PDB entry 4J2E | X-ray diffraction, 2.02 A resolution | chains A and P of the 3 polymer chains in the assembly

[Chain A]
Molecule: DNA polymerase
Source organism: Enterobacteria phage RB69
Notes: EC 2.7.7.7; fragment: RB69 DNA polymerase
Reference sequence: Q38087 (DPOL_BPR69); numbering as in UniProt (aligned over 1-901)
Amino-acid sequence (901 residues; numbered 1 to 901; the number before each row is that of its first residue):
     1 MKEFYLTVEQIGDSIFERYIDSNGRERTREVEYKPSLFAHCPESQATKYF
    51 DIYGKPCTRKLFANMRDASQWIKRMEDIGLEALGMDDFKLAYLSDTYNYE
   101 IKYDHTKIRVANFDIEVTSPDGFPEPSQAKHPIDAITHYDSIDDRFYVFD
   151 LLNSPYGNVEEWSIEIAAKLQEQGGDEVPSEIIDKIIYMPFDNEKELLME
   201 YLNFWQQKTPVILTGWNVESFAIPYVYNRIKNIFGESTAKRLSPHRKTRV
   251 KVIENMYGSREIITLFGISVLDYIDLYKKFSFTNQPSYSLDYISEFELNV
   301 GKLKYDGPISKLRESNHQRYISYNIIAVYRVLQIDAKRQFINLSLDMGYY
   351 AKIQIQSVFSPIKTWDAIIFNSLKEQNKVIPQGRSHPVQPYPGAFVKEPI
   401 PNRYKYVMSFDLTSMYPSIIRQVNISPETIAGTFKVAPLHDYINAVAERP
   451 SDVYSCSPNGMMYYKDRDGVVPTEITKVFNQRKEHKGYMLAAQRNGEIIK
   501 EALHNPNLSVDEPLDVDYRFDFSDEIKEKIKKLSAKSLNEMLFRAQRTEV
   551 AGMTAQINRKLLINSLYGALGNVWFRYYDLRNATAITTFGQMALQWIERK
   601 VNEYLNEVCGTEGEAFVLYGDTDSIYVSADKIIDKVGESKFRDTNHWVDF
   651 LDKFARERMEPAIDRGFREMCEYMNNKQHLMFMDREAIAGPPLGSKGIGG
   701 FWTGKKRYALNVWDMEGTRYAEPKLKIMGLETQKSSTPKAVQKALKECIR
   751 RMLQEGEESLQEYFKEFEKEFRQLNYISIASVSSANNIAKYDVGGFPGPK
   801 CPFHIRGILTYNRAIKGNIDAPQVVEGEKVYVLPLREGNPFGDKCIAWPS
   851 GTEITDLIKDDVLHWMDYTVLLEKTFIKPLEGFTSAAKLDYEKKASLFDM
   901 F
Construct notes: engineered mutation Ala-222 (Asp in Q38087), Ala-327 (Asp in Q38087), Met-415 (Leu in Q38087)
Ion coordination: Ca2+ site 1 near Glu-116 (its only coordinating residue here); Ca2+ site 2: Asp-411, Leu-412, Asp-623 (together with ATP); Ca2+ site 3: Asp-411, Asp-623 (together with ATP); Ca2+ site 4: Asn-505, Asn-507, Lys-531; Ca2+ site 5 near Glu-716 (its only coordinating residue here)
Small-molecule neighbours: ATP (adenosine-5'-triphosphate): Asp-411, Leu-412, Thr-413, Ser-414, Met-415, Tyr-416, Pro-417, Arg-482, Lys-486, Lys-560, Leu-561, Asn-564, Tyr-567, Thr-622, Asp-623
Swiss-Prot annotation at these positions:
  - region: Thr-248 to Thr-264 (Beta hairpin), Lys-705 to Tyr-708 (Binding of DNA in B-conformation), Leu-897 to Phe-901 (Interaction with the polymerase clamp)
  - binding site (Mg(2+)): Asp-114, Glu-116, Asp-411, Leu-412, Asp-623
  - binding site (substrate): Ser-414, Tyr-416, Arg-482, Lys-560
  - site: Asp-621 (Optimization of metal coordination by the polymerase active site), Lys-706 (Optimization of metal coordination by the polymerase active site), Asp-714 (Essential for viral replication)
  - mutagenesis: Leu-561 (L561A: No effect on the ability to recognize damaged DNA. Increase in probability of nucleotide incorporation), Ser-565 (S565G: Increased incorporation efficiency of correct dNMPs; when associated with A-567), Tyr-567 (Y567A: Inserts both dCMP and dAMP opposite 8-oxoG rapidly and with equal efficiency. 100-fold increase of dAMP and dGMP when situated opposite guanidinohydantoin ...), Asp-621 (D621A: Drastic decrease in the efficiency of incorporation of dGMP), Lys-706 (K706A: Almost complete loss of polymerase activity), Asp-714 (D714A: Complete loss of viral replication)
What the authors report for this chain:
  - mutagenesis - L415M (5-fold): increased catalytic activity on dTMP opposite dA
  - mutagenesis - L415M: increased binding to dTTP
  - mutagenesis - L415M: decreased catalytic activity on dCMP and dAMP opposite dA
  - binding site for the 18-nt DNA strand: Phe-359
  - contacts within the chain: Leu-412/Met-415, Met-415/Tyr-416, Met-415/Gly-590
  - Ca2+ coordination: Asp-411
  - mutagenesis - L415M (5-fold): increased catalytic activity on extension past the mismatch

[Chain P]
Molecule: 13-nt DNA strand
Sequence (13 nucleotides; numbered 103 to 115; the number before each row is that of its first residue):
   103 GCGGACTGCTTAG

[How chain A and chain P interact]
Contacting residue pairs (25; chain A residue first):
  Asn-284(A) / DT112(P)  sugar contact
  Asn-284(A) / DT113(P)  hydrogen bond to the phosphate
  Asp-621(A) / DG115(P)  phosphate contact
  Thr-622(A) / DG115(P)  sugar contact
  Lys-706(A) / DA114(P)  hydrogen bond to the base
  Tyr-708(A) / DG115(P)  hydrogen bond to the phosphate
  Met-728(A) / DA114(P)  phosphate contact
  Met-728(A) / DG115(P)  phosphate contact
  Gly-729(A) / DT113(P)  phosphate contact
  Gly-729(A) / DA114(P)  hydrogen bond to the phosphate
  Gln-733(A) / DT113(P)  phosphate contact
  Gln-733(A) / DA114(P)  phosphate contact
  Lys-734(A) / DT112(P)  sugar contact
  Lys-734(A) / DT113(P)  phosphate contact
  Ser-735(A) / DT112(P)  phosphate contact
  Ser-735(A) / DT113(P)  hydrogen bond to the phosphate
  Ser-783(A) / DC111(P)  sugar contact
  Ser-783(A) / DT112(P)  phosphate contact
  Ser-784(A) / DC111(P)  phosphate contact
  Ser-784(A) / DT112(P)  hydrogen bond to the phosphate
  Asn-786(A) / DC111(P)  hydrogen bond to the phosphate
  Tyr-791(A) / DT109(P)  hydrogen bond to the phosphate
  Tyr-791(A) / DG110(P)  hydrogen bond to the phosphate
  His-804(A) / DG110(P)  phosphate contact
  His-804(A) / DC111(P)  salt bridge to the phosphate
Interface residues without a listed pair, chain A (24 interface residues in all): Asp-623, Tyr-626, Ile-727, Ser-736, Val-782, Ala-785, Lys-790, Pro-802, Lys-829

[Summary]
Chain A and chain P form an interface of 24 and 7 residues respectively; the contacts include 9 hydrogen bonds
and 1 salt bridge. Among the polar pairs are Lys-706(A)/DA114(P), Asn-284(A)/DT113(P) and Tyr-708(A)/DG115(P).
The paper reports a binding site for the 18-nt DNA strand at Phe-359(A); L415M of chain A increases catalytic
activity on dTMP opposite dA.
Chain A is DNA polymerase (Enterobacteria phage RB69) and chain P is a 13-nt DNA strand; the structure, RB69
DNA Polymerase L415M Ternary Complex, was determined by X-ray diffraction (same publication as 4J2A and 4J2B).
